PDB entry 8DY9 | electron microscopy, 3.12 A resolution | chains F and P of the 13 polymer chains in the assembly

# Chain F
Molecule: RNA polymerase sigma factor SigA
Source organism: Streptomyces venezuelae
Reference sequence: F2R7X6 (F2R7X6_STRVP); residues 0-515 here correspond to UniProt positions 52-567 (UniProt number = residue number + 52)
Chain sequence (516 residues; numbered 0 to 515; the number before each row is that of its first residue; numbering starts at 0):
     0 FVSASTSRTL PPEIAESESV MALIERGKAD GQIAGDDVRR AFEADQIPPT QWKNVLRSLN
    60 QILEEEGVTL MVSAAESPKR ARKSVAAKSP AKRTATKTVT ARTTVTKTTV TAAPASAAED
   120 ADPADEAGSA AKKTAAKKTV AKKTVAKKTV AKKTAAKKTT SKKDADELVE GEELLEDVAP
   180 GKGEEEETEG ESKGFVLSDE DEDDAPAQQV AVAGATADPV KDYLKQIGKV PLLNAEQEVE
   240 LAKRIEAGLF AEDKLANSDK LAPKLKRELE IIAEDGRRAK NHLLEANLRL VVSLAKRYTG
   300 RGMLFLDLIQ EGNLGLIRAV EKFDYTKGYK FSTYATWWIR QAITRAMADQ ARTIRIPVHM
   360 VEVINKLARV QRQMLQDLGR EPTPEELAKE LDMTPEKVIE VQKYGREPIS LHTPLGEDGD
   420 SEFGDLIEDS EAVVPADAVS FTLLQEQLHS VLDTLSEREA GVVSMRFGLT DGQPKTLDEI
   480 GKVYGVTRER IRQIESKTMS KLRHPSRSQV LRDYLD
Not modelled in the structure: 0-211, 515
Reported in the primary citation:
  - binding site for 4Fe-4S cluster: His503 to Ser505

# Chain P
Molecule: 49-nt DNA strand
Sequence (49 nucleotides; row label = number of the first residue in the row):
     1 GGTGTCAAGC CAATTGGCCC GGTGTGTCGC ACGATCTGGC TGATATCAC
Not modelled in the structure: 1, 40-49

# Chain F / chain P interface
Contacting residue pairs (9):
  Arg465(F) - DG4(P)  salt bridge to the phosphate
  Thr475(F) - DT3(P)  hydrogen bond to the phosphate
  Thr475(F) - DG4(P)  hydrogen bond to the phosphate
  Leu476(F) - DG4(P)  hydrogen bond to the phosphate
  Arg487(F) - DG4(P)  hydrogen bond to the base
  Arg487(F) - DT5(P)  base contact
  Glu488(F) - DC6(P)  hydrogen bond to the base
  Arg491(F) - DT5(P)  base contact
  Arg491(F) - DC6(P)  base contact
Other interface residues (no listed pair), chain P (5 interface residues in all): DA7

# Overview
The interface between chain F and chain P involves 6 residues on one side and 5 on the other, with 5 hydrogen
bonds and 1 salt bridge. Among the polar pairs are Arg487(F)-DG4(P), Glu488(F)-DC6(P) and Thr475(F)-DT3(P).
From the paper: a binding site for 4Fe-4S cluster at His503(F).
Chain F is RNA polymerase sigma factor SigA (Streptomyces venezuelae) and chain P is a 49-nt DNA strand; the
structure, Streptomyces venezuelae RNAP unconstrained open promoter complex with WhiA and WhiB transcription
factors, was determined by electron microscopy (same publication as 8DY7).
